PDB entry 7ST9 | electron microscopy, 2.20 A resolution | chains D and E of the 10 polymer chains in the assembly

Chain D:
Molecule: Replication factor C subunit 2
Organism: Saccharomyces cerevisiae (strain ATCC 204508 / S288c)
Reference sequence: P40348 (RFC2_YEAST); residue numbers follow UniProt; this construct covers 1-353
Sequence (353 residues; numbered 1 to 353; the number before each row is that of its first residue):
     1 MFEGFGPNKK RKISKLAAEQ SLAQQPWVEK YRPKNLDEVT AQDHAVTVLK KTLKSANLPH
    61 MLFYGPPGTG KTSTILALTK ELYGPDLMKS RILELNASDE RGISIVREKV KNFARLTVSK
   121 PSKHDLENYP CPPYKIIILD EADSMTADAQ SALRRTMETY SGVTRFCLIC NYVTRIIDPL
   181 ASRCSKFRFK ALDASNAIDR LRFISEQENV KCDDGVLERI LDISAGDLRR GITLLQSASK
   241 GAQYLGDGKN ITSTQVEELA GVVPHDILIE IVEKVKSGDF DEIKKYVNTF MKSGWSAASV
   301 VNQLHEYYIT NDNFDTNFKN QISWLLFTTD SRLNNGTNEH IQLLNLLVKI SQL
Not modelled in the structure: 1-18
Swiss-Prot annotation at these positions:
  - binding site (ATP): Val28, Arg32, Gly65 to Ser73, Asn171, Arg229
  - modified residue: Met1 (N-acetylmethionine)
Ion coordination: Mg2+: Thr72 (together with ATP-gamma-S)
Small-molecule neighbours:
  - ATP-gamma-S (AGS; phosphothiophosphoric acid-adenylate ester), molecule 1: Val28, Tyr31, Arg32, Pro33, Glu38, Val39, Thr40, Gln42, Pro66, Pro67, Gly68, Thr69, Gly70, Lys71, Thr72, Ser73, Asn171, Leu192, Arg200, Leu228, Arg229, Ile232
  - ATP-gamma-S (AGS), molecule 2: Arg154, Glu158, Pro179, Arg183

Chain E:
Molecule: Replication factor C subunit 5
Organism: Saccharomyces cerevisiae (strain ATCC 204508 / S288c)
Reference sequence: P38251 (RFC5_YEAST); residues 1-354 here = UniProt positions 1-354
Sequence (354 residues; each row starts with the number of its first residue):
     1 MSLWVDKYRP KSLNALSHNE ELTNFLKSLS DQPRDLPHLL LYGPNGTGKK TRCMALLESI
    61 FGPGVYRLKI DVRQFVTASN RKLELNVVSS PYHLEITPSD MGNNDRIVIQ ELLKEVAQME
   121 QVDFQDSKDG LAHRYKCVII NEANSLTKDA QAALRRTMEK YSKNIRLIMV CDSMSPIIAP
   181 IKSRCLLIRC PAPSDSEIST ILSDVVTNER IQLETKDILK RIAQASNGNL RVSLLMLESM
   241 ALNNELALKS SSPIIKPDWI IVIHKLTRKI VKERSVNSLI ECRAVLYDLL AHCIPANIIL
   301 KELTFSLLDV ETLNTTNKSS IIEYSSVFDE RLSLGNKAIF HLEGFIAKVM CCLD
Swiss-Prot annotation at these positions:
  - binding site (ATP): Val5, Ser17, Gly43 to Thr51, Arg231
Small-molecule neighbours:
  - ADP (adenosine-5'-diphosphate): Val5, Asp6, Tyr8, Arg9, Pro10, Leu16, Ser17, His18, Asn45, Gly46, Thr47, Gly48, Lys49, Lys50, Thr51, Arg52, Ile201, Leu230, Arg231, Leu234
  - ATP-gamma-S (AGS; phosphothiophosphoric acid-adenylate ester): Arg155, Glu159, Pro180, Arg184

Chain D / chain E interface:
Pairs across the interface - 97 pairs, chain D then chain E:
  Gln20(D) - Arg34(E)
  Ala23(D) - Arg34(E)
  Ala23(D) - Asp35(E)
  Gln24(D) - Arg34(E)
  Gln24(D) - His133(E)
  Gln24(D) - Tyr135(E)
  Gln24(D) - Lys163(E)
  Gln24(D) - Arg166(E)  hydrogen bond (backbone-side chain)
  Gln25(D) - Asp35(E)
  Gln25(D) - Ser162(E)  hydrogen bond
  Gln25(D) - Lys163(E)
  Pro26(D) - Leu36(E)
  Pro26(D) - Ser162(E)
  Pro26(D) - Arg166(E)
  Glu29(D) - Glu159(E)
  Glu29(D) - Ser162(E)
  Arg32(D) - Glu159(E)  salt bridge
  Thr72(D) - Arg156(E)
  Glu94(D) - Arg156(E)  salt bridge
  Asn96(D) - Arg156(E)
  Ala97(D) - Gln110(E)  hydrogen bond (backbone-side chain)
  Ala97(D) - Ala152(E)
  Ala97(D) - Ala153(E)
  Ser98(D) - Gln110(E)
  Ser98(D) - Lys114(E)  hydrogen bond
  Ser98(D) - Ala153(E)
  Ser98(D) - Thr157(E)
  Asp99(D) - Gln110(E)
  Asp99(D) - Lys114(E)  salt bridge
  Glu100(D) - Gln110(E)
  Asp140(D) - Arg156(E)
  Glu141(D) - Arg155(E)  salt bridge
  Glu141(D) - Arg156(E)
  Asn171(D) - Arg155(E)  hydrogen bond
  Asp227(D) - Ser183(E)  hydrogen bond
  Arg229(D) - Glu159(E)  salt bridge
  Arg229(D) - Ser183(E)  hydrogen bond
  Arg229(D) - Arg184(E)
  Gln236(D) - Asp35(E)  hydrogen bond (side chain-backbone)
  Gln236(D) - Pro37(E)
  Ser237(D) - Leu186(E)
  Lys240(D) - Gln32(E)  hydrogen bond (side chain-backbone)
  Lys240(D) - Asp35(E)  salt bridge
  Tyr244(D) - Lys27(E)
  Tyr244(D) - Ser28(E)
  Tyr244(D) - Asp31(E)
  Leu259(D) - Phe25(E)  hydrophobic
  Phe280(D) - Leu308(E)  hydrophobic
  Phe280(D) - Lys318(E)
  Phe280(D) - Ser319(E)
  Asp281(D) - Lys318(E)  salt bridge
  Lys284(D) - Leu308(E)
  Lys284(D) - Asp309(E)  salt bridge
  Met291(D) - Pro44(E)
  Lys292(D) - Pro44(E)
  Lys292(D) - Ala192(E)  hydrogen bond (backbone-backbone)
  Lys292(D) - Asn227(E)  hydrogen bond
  Ser293(D) - Arg189(E)  hydrogen bond (backbone-side chain)
  Ser293(D) - Pro191(E)
  Gly294(D) - Tyr42(E)
  Gly294(D) - Arg189(E)
  Trp295(D) - Arg189(E)
  Ser296(D) - Met174(E)
  Arg332(D) - Ser326(E)  hydrogen bond
  Arg332(D) - Val327(E)
  Arg332(D) - Glu330(E)  salt bridge
  Leu333(D) - Ser175(E)
  Asn335(D) - Glu330(E)  hydrogen bond
  Asn335(D) - Leu334(E)
  Gly336(D) - Ser175(E)
  Gly336(D) - Ser333(E)  hydrogen bond (backbone-side chain)
  Thr337(D) - Ser175(E)  hydrogen bond (backbone-side chain)
  Thr337(D) - Asp329(E)
  Thr337(D) - Glu330(E)
  Thr337(D) - Ser333(E)
  Asn338(D) - Lys301(E)
  Asn338(D) - Asp329(E)  hydrogen bond (backbone-side chain)
  Glu339(D) - Ser173(E)
  Glu339(D) - Met174(E)  hydrogen bond (side chain-backbone)
  Glu339(D) - Ser175(E)  hydrogen bond (side chain-backbone)
  His340(D) - Lys301(E)
  His340(D) - Phe305(E)
  Ile341(D) - Lys301(E)
  Ile341(D) - Ile322(E)
  Ile341(D) - Ser325(E)
  Ile341(D) - Ser326(E)
  Gln342(D) - Ser326(E)  hydrogen bond
  Gln342(D) - Asp329(E)  hydrogen bond
  Leu344(D) - Phe305(E)  hydrophobic
  Leu344(D) - Leu308(E)  hydrophobic
  Leu344(D) - Ile322(E)  hydrophobic
  Asn345(D) - Ile322(E)
  Asn345(D) - Glu323(E)
  Asn345(D) - Ser326(E)
  Val348(D) - Ser319(E)
  Lys349(D) - Glu323(E)  salt bridge
  Gln352(D) - Ser319(E)  hydrogen bond
Interface residues without a listed pair, chain D (56 interface residues in all): Pro67, Ser144, Arg230, Thr233, Gly241, Glu258, Gly261, Asn288
Interface residues without a listed pair, chain E (59 interface residues in all): Asn24, Leu29, Pro176, Ala179, Pro180, Cys185, Leu187, Cys190, Gly228, Thr315

In short:
The interface between chain D and chain E involves 56 residues on one side and 59 on the other; the contacts
include 22 hydrogen bonds and 10 salt bridges. Polar contacts include Arg32(D)-Glu159(E), Glu94(D)-Arg156(E)
and Asp99(D)-Lys114(E).
Chain D is Replication factor C subunit 2 and chain E is Replication factor C subunit 5, both from
Saccharomyces cerevisiae (strain ATCC 204508 / S288c); the structure, Open state of Rad24-RFC:9-1-1 bound to a
5' ss/dsDNA junction, was determined by electron microscopy, deposited together with 7STE and 7STB.
